Entry 3W3A (X-ray diffraction, 3.90 A resolution); this record covers chains C and G of the 8 polymer chains in the assembly.

== Chain C ==
Molecule: V-type ATP synthase alpha chain
From: Thermus thermophilus
Notes: EC 3.6.3.14; fragment: subunit a
UniProt: Q56403 (VATA_THET8); residues 1-577 here = UniProt positions 1-577
Sequence (577 residues; each row starts with the number of its first residue):
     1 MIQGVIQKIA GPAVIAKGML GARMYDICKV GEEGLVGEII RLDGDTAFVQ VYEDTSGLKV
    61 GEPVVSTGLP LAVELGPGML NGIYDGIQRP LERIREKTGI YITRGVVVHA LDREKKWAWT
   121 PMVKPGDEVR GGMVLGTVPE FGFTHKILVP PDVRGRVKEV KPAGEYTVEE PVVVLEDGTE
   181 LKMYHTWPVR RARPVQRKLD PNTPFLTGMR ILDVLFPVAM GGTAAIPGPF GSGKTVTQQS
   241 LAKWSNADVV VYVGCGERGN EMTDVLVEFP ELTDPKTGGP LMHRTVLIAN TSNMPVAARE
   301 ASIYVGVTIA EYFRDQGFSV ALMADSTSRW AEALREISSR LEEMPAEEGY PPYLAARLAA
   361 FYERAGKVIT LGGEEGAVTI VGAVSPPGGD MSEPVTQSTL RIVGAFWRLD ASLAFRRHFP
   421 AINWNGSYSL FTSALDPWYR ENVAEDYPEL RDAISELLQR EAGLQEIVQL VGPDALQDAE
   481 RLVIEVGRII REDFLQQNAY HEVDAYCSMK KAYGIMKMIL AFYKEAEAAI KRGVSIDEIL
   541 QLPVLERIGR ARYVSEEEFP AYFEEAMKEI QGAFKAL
Residues lining bound ligands: ADP (adenosine-5'-diphosphate): P229, F230, G231, S232, G233, K234, T235, V236, T237, S240, E261, F419, P420, A421, Y500

== Chain G ==
Molecule: V-type ATP synthase subunit D
From: Thermus thermophilus
Notes: EC 3.6.3.14; fragment: subunit d
UniProt: O87880 (VATD_THET8); residues 2-211 here = UniProt positions 2-211
Sequence (210 residues; row label = number of the first residue in the row):
     2 SQVSPTRMNL LQRRGQLRLA QKGVDLLKKK RDALVAEFFG LVREAMEARK ALDQAAKEAY
    62 AALLLAQAFD GPEVVAGAAL GVPPLEGVEA EVENVWGSKV PRLKATFPDG ALLSPVGTPA
   122 YTLEASRAFR RYAEALIRVA NTETRLKKIG EEIKKTTRRV NALEQVVIPG IRAQIRFIQQ
   182 VLEQREREDT FRLKRIKGKI EAREAEEEGG

== Interface between chain C and chain G ==
Contacting residue pairs - 4 pairs, chain C then chain G:
  E342(C) with R196(G), salt bridge
  P345(C) with R193(G), hydrogen bond (backbone-side chain)
  L470(C) with R159(G)
  V471(C) with R159(G)
Interface residues without a listed pair, chain C (6 interface residues in all): M391, R408
Interface residues without a listed pair, chain G (4 interface residues in all): S2

== In short ==
6 residues of chain C and 4 residues of chain G are in contact; the contacts include 1 hydrogen bond and 1
salt bridge. Polar contacts include E342(C)-R196(G) and P345(C)-R193(G). Chain C binds ADP.
Chain C is V-type ATP synthase alpha chain and chain G is V-type ATP synthase subunit D, both from Thermus
thermophilus; the structure, Crystal structure of V1-ATPase at 3.9 angstrom resolution, was determined by
X-ray diffraction.
